PDB entry 3MGO | X-ray diffraction, 2.30 A resolution | chains A and C of the 3 polymer chains in the assembly

# Chain A
Protein: HLA class I histocompatibility antigen, A-2 alpha chain
Source organism: Homo sapiens
Notes: fragment: Extracellular domain
UniProt: P01892 (1A02_HUMAN); residues 1-275 here correspond to UniProt positions 25-299 (UniProt number = residue number + 24)
Amino-acid sequence (275 residues; each row starts with the number of its first residue):
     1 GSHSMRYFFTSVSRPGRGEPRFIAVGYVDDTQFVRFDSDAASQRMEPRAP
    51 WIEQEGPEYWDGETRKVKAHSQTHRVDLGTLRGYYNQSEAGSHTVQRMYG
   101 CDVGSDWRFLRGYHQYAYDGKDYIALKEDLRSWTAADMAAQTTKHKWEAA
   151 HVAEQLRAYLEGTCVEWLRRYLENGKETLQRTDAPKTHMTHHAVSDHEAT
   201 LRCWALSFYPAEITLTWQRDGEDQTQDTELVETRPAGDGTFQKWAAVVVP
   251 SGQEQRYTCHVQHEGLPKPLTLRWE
Disulfides: Cys101-Cys164, Cys203-Cys259

# Chain C
Protein: 10-meric peptide from Hemagglutinin
Amino-acid sequence (10 residues; row label = number of the first residue in the row; numbering starts at 0):
     0 RLYQNPTTYI
From the paper describing this entry:
  - conformationally variable residues: Gln3 to Thr7

# Chain A / chain C interface
Contacting residue pairs (45; chain A residue first):
  Met5(A) - Arg0(C)
  Tyr7(A) - Arg0(C)  hydrogen bond (side chain-backbone)
  Tyr7(A) - Leu1(C)  hydrophobic
  Phe9(A) - Leu1(C)  hydrophobic
  Met45(A) - Leu1(C)  hydrophobic
  Tyr59(A) - Arg0(C)
  Glu63(A) - Arg0(C)  salt bridge
  Glu63(A) - Leu1(C)  hydrogen bond (side chain-backbone)
  Lys66(A) - Arg0(C)
  Lys66(A) - Leu1(C)  hydrogen bond (side chain-backbone)
  Lys66(A) - Tyr2(C)
  Lys66(A) - Gln3(C)
  Val67(A) - Leu1(C)
  His70(A) - Tyr2(C)
  Thr73(A) - Thr6(C)
  Thr73(A) - Thr7(C)
  Thr73(A) - Tyr8(C)
  Val76(A) - Tyr8(C)  hydrophobic
  Asp77(A) - Tyr8(C)
  Asp77(A) - Ile9(C)  hydrogen bond (side chain-backbone)
  Leu81(A) - Ile9(C)  hydrophobic
  Tyr84(A) - Ile9(C)  hydrogen bond (side chain-backbone)
  Arg97(A) - Thr6(C)  hydrogen bond
  Tyr99(A) - Leu1(C)
  Tyr99(A) - Tyr2(C)  hydrogen bond (side chain-backbone)
  Tyr116(A) - Thr6(C)
  Tyr123(A) - Ile9(C)  hydrophobic
  Thr143(A) - Ile9(C)  hydrogen bond (side chain-backbone)
  Lys146(A) - Tyr8(C)
  Lys146(A) - Ile9(C)  hydrogen bond (side chain-backbone)
  Trp147(A) - Thr7(C)
  Trp147(A) - Tyr8(C)  hydrogen bond (side chain-backbone)
  Trp147(A) - Ile9(C)  hydrophobic
  Val152(A) - Thr7(C)
  Gln155(A) - Tyr2(C)
  Gln155(A) - Asn4(C)  hydrogen bond
  Leu156(A) - Tyr2(C)  hydrophobic
  Tyr159(A) - Arg0(C)  hydrogen bond (side chain-backbone)
  Tyr159(A) - Leu1(C)
  Tyr159(A) - Tyr2(C)  hydrophobic
  Tyr159(A) - Gln3(C)
  Thr163(A) - Arg0(C)
  Thr163(A) - Gln3(C)
  Trp167(A) - Arg0(C)
  Tyr171(A) - Arg0(C)  hydrogen bond (side chain-backbone)
Other interface residues (no listed pair), chain A (31 interface residues in all): Phe33, Ala69, Thr80
The authors on this interface:
  - interface residues, chain C: Leu1(C), Ile9(C)

# In short
31 residues of chain A face 9 of chain C across their interface; the contacts include 13 hydrogen bonds and 1
salt bridge. Polar contacts include Glu63(A)-Arg0(C), Tyr7(A)-Arg0(C) and Glu63(A)-Leu1(C). The paper reports
interface residues Leu1(C) and Ile9(C); conformational variability at Gln3(C).
Here chain A is HLA class I histocompatibility antigen, A-2 alpha chain (Homo sapiens) and chain C is 10-meric
peptide from Hemagglutinin. Entry 3MGO (Crystal structure of a H5-specific CTL epitope derived from H5N1
influenza virus in complex with HLA-A*0201) was determined by X-ray diffraction, deposited together with 3MGT.
